9N8W - chains A and B of the 7 polymer chains in the assembly; structure by electron microscopy, 3.50 A resolution.

Chain A:
Name: Intermembrane transport protein YebS
From: Escherichia coli
UniProtKB: P0AD03 (YEBS_ECOLI); residues 1-427 here = UniProt positions 1-427
Chain sequence (445 residues; each row starts with the number of its first residue; numbers below 1 keep their minus sign (Met-17 is residue -17)):
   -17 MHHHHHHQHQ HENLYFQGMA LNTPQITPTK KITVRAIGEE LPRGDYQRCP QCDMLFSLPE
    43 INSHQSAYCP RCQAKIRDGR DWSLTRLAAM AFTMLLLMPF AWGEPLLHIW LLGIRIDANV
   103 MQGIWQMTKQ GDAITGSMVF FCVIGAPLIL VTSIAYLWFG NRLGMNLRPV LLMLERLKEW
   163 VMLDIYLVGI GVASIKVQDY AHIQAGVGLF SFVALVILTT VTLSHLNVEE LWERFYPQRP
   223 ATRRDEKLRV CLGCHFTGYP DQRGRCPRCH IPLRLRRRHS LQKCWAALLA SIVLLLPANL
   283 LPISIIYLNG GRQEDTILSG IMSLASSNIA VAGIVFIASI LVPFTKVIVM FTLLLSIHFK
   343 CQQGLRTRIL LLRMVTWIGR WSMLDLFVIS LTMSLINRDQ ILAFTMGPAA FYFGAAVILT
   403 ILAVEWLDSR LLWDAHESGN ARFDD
Not modelled in the structure: -17 to 26, 419-427
Construct notes: initiating methionine (-17); expression tag (-16 to 0)
Bound ions: Zn2+ site 1: Cys31, Cys34, Cys51, Cys54; Zn2+ site 2: Cys233, Cys236, Cys248, Cys251
What the authors report for this chain:
  - contacts within the chain: Leu94-Ile383
  - mutagenesis - L94C/C124S/C266S/C343S/I383C, C124S/Q180C/C266S/C343S/R380C, C124S/C266S/C343S: unchanged growth
  - mutagenesis - K178A, D181A, S321A, K328A, S364A, D367A, T402A: unchanged binding to Intermembrane transport protein YebT (chain B)

Chain B:
Name: Intermembrane transport protein YebT
From: Escherichia coli
UniProtKB: P76272 (YEBT_ECOLI); residues 1-877 here = UniProt positions 1-877
Chain sequence (877 residues; each row starts with the number of its first residue):
     1 MSQETPASTT EAQIKNKRRI SPFWLLPFIA LMIASWLIWD SYQDRGNTVT IDFMSADGIV
    61 PGRTPVRYQG VEVGTVQDIS LSDDLRKIEV KVSIKSDMKD ALREETQFWL VTPKASLAGV
   121 SGLDALVGGN YIGMMPGKGK EQDHFVALDT QPKYRLDNGD LMIHLQAPDL GSLNSGSLVY
   181 FRKIPVGKVY DYAINPNKQG VVIDVLIERR FTDLVKKGSR FWNVSGVDAN VSISGAKVKL
   241 ESLAALVNGA IAFDSPEESK PAEAEDTFGL YEDLAHSQRG VIIKLELPSG AGLTADSTPL
   301 MYQGLEVGQL TKLDLNPGGK VTGEMTVDPS VVTLLRENTR IELRNPKLSL SDANLSALLT
   361 GKTFELVPGD GEPRKEFVVV PGEKALLHEP DVLTLTLTAP ESYGIDAGQP LILHGVQVGQ
   421 VIDRKLTSKG VTFTVAIEPQ HRELVKGDSK FVVNSRVDVK VGLDGVEFLG ASASEWINGG
   481 IRILPGDKGE MKASYPLYAN LEKALENSLS DLPTTTVSLS AETLPDVQAG SVVLYRKFEV
   541 GEVITVRPRA NAFDIDLHIK PEYRNLLTSN SVFWAEGGAK VQLNGSGLTV QASPLSRALK
   601 GAISFDNLSG ASASQRKGDK RILYASETAA RAVGGQITLH AFDAGKLAVG MPIRYLGIDI
   661 GQIQTLDLIT ARNEVQAKAV LYPEYVQTFA RGGTRFSVVT PQISAAGVEH LDTILQPYIN
   721 VEPGRGNPRR DFELQEATIT DSRYLDGLSI IVEAPEAGSL GIGTPVLFRG LEVGTVTGMT
   781 LGTLSDRVMI AMRISKRYQH LVRNNSVFWL ASGYSLDFGL TGGVVKTGTF NQFIRGGIAF
   841 ATPPGTPLAP KAQEGKHFLL QESEPKEWRE WGTALPK
Not modelled in the structure: 1-20
Swiss-Prot annotation at these positions:
  - mutagenesis: Leu123 (L123N: Loss of activity), Leu126 (L126N: Loss of activity), Val127 (V127N: Loss of activity), Leu243 (L243N: Well folded and assembled into a hexameric structure, but loses its function), Leu246 (L246N: Well folded and assembled into a hexameric structure, but loses its function), Val247 (V247N: Well folded and assembled into a hexameric structure, but loses its function), Leu355 (L355N: Well folded and assembled into a hexameric structure, but loses its function), Leu358 (L358N: Well folded and assembled into a hexameric structure, but loses its function), Leu359 (L359N: Well folded and assembled into a hexameric structure, but loses its function), Ala473 (A473N: Loss of activity), Trp476 (W476N: Loss of activity), Ile477 (I477N: Loss of activity), 16 further mutagenesis entries in UniProt

Chain A / chain B interface:
Residue-residue contacts - 21 pairs, chain A then chain B:
  Thr110(A) - Leu37(B)
  Ala115(A) - Ile38(B)  hydrophobic
  Ser119(A) - Ala34(B)
  Ser119(A) - Leu37(B)
  Phe122(A) - Ile33(B)  hydrophobic
  Phe123(A) - Leu26(B)  hydrophobic
  Ile131(A) - Leu26(B)  hydrophobic
  Ile131(A) - Ile29(B)  hydrophobic
  Leu154(A) - Pro22(B)  hydrophobic
  Met155(A) - Leu25(B)  hydrophobic
  Met155(A) - Ile29(B)  hydrophobic
  Arg158(A) - Phe23(B)
  Leu159(A) - Leu26(B)  hydrophobic
  His252(A) - Pro22(B)
  Ile253(A) - Pro22(B)  hydrophobic
  Ile253(A) - Phe23(B)  hydrophobic
  Tyr289(A) - Arg63(B)
  Asp381(A) - Arg63(B)
  Gln382(A) - Leu126(B)
  Gln382(A) - Val127(B)
  Gln382(A) - Gly129(B)  hydrogen bond (side chain-backbone)
Also at the interface, not in a pair above, chain A (20 interface residues in all): Gly118, Pro151, Trp162, Gly235, Arg380
Also at the interface, not in a pair above, chain B (16 interface residues in all): Ser41, Val60, Gly128
The authors on this interface:
  - interface residues, chain A: Ile131(A)

Overview:
The interface between chain A and chain B involves 20 residues on one side and 16 on the other, with 1
hydrogen bond. The hydrogen-bonded pair is Gln382(A)-Gly129(B). From the paper: K178A, D181A and S321A of
chain A, among others, leave binding to Intermembrane transport protein YebT (chain B) unchanged; the
interface residue Ile131(A); 10 substitutions were tested in all.
Here chain A is Intermembrane transport protein YebS and chain B is Intermembrane transport protein YebT, both
from Escherichia coli. Entry 9N8W (Intermembrane lipid transport complex LetAB from Escherichia coli
(Crosslinked, Composite model corresponding to Map 1)) was determined by electron microscopy, deposited
together with 9N8X.
